Entry 5NX5 (X-ray diffraction, 1.82 A resolution); this record covers chains A and B.

[Chain A (and B)]
Name: Pentalenene synthase
Source organism: Streptomyces clavuligerus
Notes: EC 4.2.3.7; chain B of this document is another copy of the same molecule, construct and numbering; everything in this record applies to it too
Reference sequence: D5SL78 (D5SL78_STRC2); residue numbers follow UniProt; this construct covers 1-329
Sequence (329 residues; numbered 1 to 329; the number before each row is that of its first residue):
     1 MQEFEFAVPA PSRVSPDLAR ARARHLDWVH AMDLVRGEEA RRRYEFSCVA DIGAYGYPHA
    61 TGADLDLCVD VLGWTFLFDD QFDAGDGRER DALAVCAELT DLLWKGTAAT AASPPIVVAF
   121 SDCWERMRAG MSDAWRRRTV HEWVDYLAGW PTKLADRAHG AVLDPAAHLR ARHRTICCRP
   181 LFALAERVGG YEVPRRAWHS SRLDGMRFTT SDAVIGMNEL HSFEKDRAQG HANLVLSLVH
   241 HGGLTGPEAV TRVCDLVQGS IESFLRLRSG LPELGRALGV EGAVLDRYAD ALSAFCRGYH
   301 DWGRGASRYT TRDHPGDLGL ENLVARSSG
Not modelled in the structure: 1-12, 84-87, 230, 305-329 (chain B: 1-3, 37-43, 84-87, 108, 243, 306, 310-329)
Metal / ion sites: Mg2+: D80 (together with 2-fluorogeranyl diphosphate)
Small-molecule neighbours: 2-fluorogeranyl diphosphate (0FV; (2Z)-2-fluoro-3,7-dimethylocta-2,6-dien-1-yl trihydrogen diphosphate): I52, L72, T75, F76, D79, D80, D83, R172, I176, L181, V214, N218, S222, K225, F295, Y299
Swiss-Prot annotation at these positions:
  - motif: D79 to D83 (DDXXD motif), N218 to D226 (NXXXSXXXD motif)
  - binding site (Mg(2+)): D79, N218, S222, D226
  - binding site (substrate): R172, K225, R308, Y309
What the authors report for this chain:
  - specificity-determining residues: T75, C177
  - Mg2+ coordination: D80
  - binding site for 2-fluorogeranyl diphosphate: D79, R172, N218, K225
  - binding site for phosphate ion: R308, Y309
  - conformationally variable residues (order/disorder transition): R308, Y309

[Chain A / chain B interface]
Residue-residue contacts (52):
  A97(A) - R137(B)  hydrogen bond (backbone-side chain)
  T100(A) - R137(B)
  D101(A) - R137(B)  salt bridge
  W104(A) - W104(B)
  W104(A) - K105(B)  hydrogen bond (backbone-side chain)
  W104(A) - R137(B)
  W104(A) - V140(B)  hydrophobic
  K105(A) - W104(B)  hydrogen bond (side chain-backbone)
  R137(A) - A97(B)
  R137(A) - D101(B)  salt bridge
  R137(A) - W104(B)
  V140(A) - W104(B)  hydrophobic
  H141(A) - W104(B)
  H141(A) - H141(B)
  H141(A) - V144(B)
  H141(A) - D145(B)  salt bridge
  V144(A) - H141(B)
  D145(A) - H141(B)  salt bridge
  P151(A) - H199(B)
  T152(A) - H199(B)  hydrogen bond (side chain-backbone)
  T152(A) - S201(B)
  A155(A) - R196(B)
  A155(A) - S200(B)
  D156(A) - S200(B)
  D156(A) - S201(B)  hydrogen bond
  A158(A) - L278(B)  hydrophobic
  H159(A) - R202(B)
  H159(A) - L274(B)
  H159(A) - A277(B)
  H159(A) - L278(B)
  L163(A) - S201(B)
  R170(A) - G205(B)
  R170(A) - F208(B)
  R195(A) - L93(B)
  R196(A) - A155(B)
  H199(A) - P151(B)
  H199(A) - T152(B)  hydrogen bond (backbone-side chain)
  H199(A) - A155(B)
  S200(A) - A155(B)
  S200(A) - D156(B)
  S201(A) - T152(B)
  S201(A) - D156(B)  hydrogen bond
  S201(A) - L163(B)
  R202(A) - H159(B)  hydrogen bond
  R202(A) - A161(B)
  G205(A) - R170(B)
  F208(A) - R170(B)
  E273(A) - H159(B)  salt bridge
  L274(A) - H159(B)
  A277(A) - H159(B)
  L278(A) - A158(B)  hydrophobic
  L278(A) - H159(B)
Also at the interface, not in a pair above, chain A (36 interface residues in all): A148, A161, D164, A167, R174, D204
Also at the interface, not in a pair above, chain B (34 interface residues in all): T100, A171, D204, L267, E273

[In short]
36 residues of chain A and 34 residues of chain B are in contact, with 8 hydrogen bonds and 5 salt bridges.
Polar contacts include D101(A)-R137(B), H141(A)-D145(B) and E273(A)-H159(B). From the paper: a binding site
for 2-fluorogeranyl diphosphate at D79(A), R172(A) and N218(A) among others; a binding site for phosphate ion
at R308(A) and Y309(A).
Chain A and chain B are both Pentalenene synthase (Streptomyces clavuligerus); the structure, Crystal
structure of Linalool/Nerolidol synthase from Streptomyces clavuligerus in complex with 2-fluorogeranyl
diphosphate, was determined by X-ray diffraction, deposited together with 5NX4 and 5NX7.
